PDB entry 8FH2 | X-ray diffraction, 1.59 A resolution | chain A

Chain A:
Protein: Androgen receptor
Organism: Homo sapiens
Reference sequence: P10275 (ANDR_HUMAN); numbering as in UniProt (aligned over 663-920)
Chain sequence (258 residues; numbered 663 to 920; the number before each row is that of its first residue):
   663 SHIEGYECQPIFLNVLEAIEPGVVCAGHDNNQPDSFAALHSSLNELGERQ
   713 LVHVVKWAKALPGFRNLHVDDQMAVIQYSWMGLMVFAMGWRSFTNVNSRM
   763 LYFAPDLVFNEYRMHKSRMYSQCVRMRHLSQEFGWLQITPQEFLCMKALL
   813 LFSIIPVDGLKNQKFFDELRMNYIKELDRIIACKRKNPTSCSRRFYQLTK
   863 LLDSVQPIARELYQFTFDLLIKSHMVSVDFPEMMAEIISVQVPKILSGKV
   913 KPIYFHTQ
Unresolved in the structure: 663-671, 848-849, 919-920
Construct notes: engineered mutation His702 (Leu in P10275), Tyr875 (His in P10275)
Residues lining bound ligands: 5-alpha-dihydrotestosterone (DHT): His702, Leu705, Asn706, Leu708, Gly709, Gln712, Trp742, Met743, Met746, Val747, Met750, Arg753, Phe765, Met781, Met788, Leu874, Phe877, Thr878, Leu881, Phe892, Met896
Swiss-Prot annotation at these positions:
  - binding site (17beta-hydroxy-5alpha-androstan-3-one): Asn706, Arg753, Thr878
  - site: Lys721 (Interaction with coactivator LXXL and FXXFY motifs), Glu898 (Interaction with coactivator FXXLF and FXXFY motifs)
  - modified residue: Tyr916 (Phosphotyrosine)
  - cross-link (Glycyl lysine isopeptide (Lys-Gly)): Lys846 (interchain with G-Cter in ubiquitin), Lys848 (interchain with G-Cter in ubiquitin)
From the paper describing this entry:
  - mutagenesis - L702H/H875Y: increased expression in response to 5-alpha-dihydrotestosterone
  - mutagenesis - L702H/H875Y/F877L/T878A: increased expression in response to pruxelutamide
  - mutagenesis - L702H/H875Y/F877L/T878A: increased expression in response to enzalutamide
  - mutagenesis - W742L: increased expression in response to bicalutamide
  - mutagenesis - W742L: unchanged expression in response to pruxelutamide
  - mutagenesis - L702H/F877L, L702H: decreased expression in response to 5-alpha-dihydrotestosterone

In short:
Bound to chain A: 5-alpha-dihydrotestosterone. Curated annotation (UniProt) lists 3 residues binding
17beta-hydroxy-5alpha-androstan-3-one. The paper reports that L702H/F877L and L702H reduce expression in
response to 5-alpha-dihydrotestosterone; L702H/H875Y increase expression in response to
5-alpha-dihydrotestosterone; 5 substitutions were tested in all.
Chain A is Androgen receptor (Homo sapiens); the structure, Crystal structure of mutant Androgen Receptor
ligand binding domain L702H/H875Y with DHT, was determined by X-ray diffraction, deposited together with 8FGY,
8FGZ, 8FH0 and 8FH1.
